Entry 8ZRV (electron microscopy, 2.55 A resolution); this record covers chains A and D of the 6 polymer chains in the assembly.

# Chain A (and D)
Protein: Enoyl-CoA hydratase, mitochondrial
From: Homo sapiens
Notes: EC 4.2.1.17, 5.3.3.8; chain D of this document is another copy of the same molecule, construct and numbering; everything in this record applies to it too
UniProtKB: P30084 (ECHM_HUMAN); residue numbers follow UniProt; this construct covers 28-290
Sequence (263 residues; numbered 28 to 290; the number before each row is that of its first residue):
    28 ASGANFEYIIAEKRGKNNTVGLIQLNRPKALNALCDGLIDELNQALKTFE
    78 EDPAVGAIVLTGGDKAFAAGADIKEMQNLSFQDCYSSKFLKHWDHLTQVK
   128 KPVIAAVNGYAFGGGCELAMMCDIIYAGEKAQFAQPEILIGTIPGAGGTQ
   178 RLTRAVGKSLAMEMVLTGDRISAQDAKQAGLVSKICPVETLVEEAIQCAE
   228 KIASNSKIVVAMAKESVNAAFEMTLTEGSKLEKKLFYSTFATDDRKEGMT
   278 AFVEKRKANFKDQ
Not modelled in the structure: 28-30
Ligand contacts:
  - hexanoyl-coenzyme A (HXC), molecule 1: K56, A57, L58, A60, A96, G97, A98, D99, I100, K101, M103, L117, W120, Y137, F139, G140, G141, E144, P163, E164, I167, T169, I170, P171, G172, R197
  - hexanoyl-coenzyme A (HXC), molecule 2: K260, F263, F279, K282
Swiss-Prot annotation at these positions:
  - binding site (substrate): A98 to K101, G141
  - site: E164 (Important for catalytic activity)
  - modified residue: T46 (Phosphothreonine), K101 (N6-acetyllysine), S114 (Phosphoserine), K115 (N6-acetyllysine), K118 (N6-acetyllysine), K204 (N6-succinyllysine), K211 (N6-acetyllysine)
From the paper describing this entry:
  - binding site for hexanoyl-coenzyme A: K56, A96, A98

# Chain A / chain D interface
Pairs across the interface (13):
  E242(A) - K261(D)  salt bridge
  E249(A) - E254(D)
  M250(A) - M250(D)  hydrophobic
  M250(A) - E254(D)
  E254(A) - E249(D)
  E254(A) - M250(D)
  L258(A) - L258(D)  hydrophobic
  L258(A) - K261(D)
  K261(A) - E242(D)  salt bridge
  K261(A) - L258(D)
  K261(A) - L262(D)
  L262(A) - K261(D)
  A268(A) - A268(D)  hydrophobic
Also at the interface, not in a pair above, chain A (9 interface residues in all): S265
Also at the interface, not in a pair above, chain D (9 interface residues in all): S265

# Overview
Chain A and chain D each contribute 9 residues to their interface; the contacts include 2 salt bridges. Its
one salt-bridged contact is E242(A)-K261(D). Chain A binds hexanoyl-coenzyme A. From UniProt: 5
substrate-binding residues on chain A. From the paper: a binding site for hexanoyl-coenzyme A at K56(A),
A96(A) and A98(A).
Chain A and chain D are both Enoyl-CoA hydratase, mitochondrial (Homo sapiens); the structure, Structure of
human ECHS1 in complex with Hexanoyl-CoA, was determined by electron microscopy, deposited together with 8ZRU,
8ZRW, 8ZRX and 8ZRY.
